9DN0 - chains A and J of the 11 polymer chains in the assembly; structure by electron microscopy, 3.10 A resolution.

[Chain A (and J)]
Name: Caveolin
Source organism: Strongylocentrotus purpuratus
Notes: chain J of this document is another copy of the same molecule, construct and numbering; everything in this record applies to it too
Reference sequence: A0A7M7T4C2 (A0A7M7T4C2_STRPU); numbering as in UniProt (aligned over 1-159)
Sequence (159 residues; numbered 1 to 159; the number before each row is that of its first residue):
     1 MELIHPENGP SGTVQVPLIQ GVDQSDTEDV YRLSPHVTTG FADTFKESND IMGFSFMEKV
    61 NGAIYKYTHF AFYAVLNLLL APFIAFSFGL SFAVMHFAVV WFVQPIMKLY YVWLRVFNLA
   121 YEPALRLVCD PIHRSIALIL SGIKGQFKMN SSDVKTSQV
Disordered / not traced: 1-28, 153-159

[Chain A / chain J interface]
Contacting residue pairs (16; chain A residue first):
  V30(A) - R126(J)
  L33(A) - L119(J)  hydrophobic
  S34(A) - R115(J)  hydrogen bond (backbone-side chain)
  S34(A) - L119(J)
  P35(A) - R115(J)  hydrogen bond (backbone-side chain)
  H36(A) - R115(J)
  T38(A) - K108(J)  hydrogen bond (backbone-side chain)
  D43(A) - K108(J)
  T44(A) - Q104(J)
  T44(A) - K108(J)
  F45(A) - V100(J)
  F45(A) - W101(J)  hydrophobic
  F45(A) - P105(J)  hydrophobic
  K46(A) - V100(J)
  K46(A) - Q104(J)  hydrogen bond (backbone-side chain)
  I51(A) - H96(J)
Other interface residues (no listed pair), chain A (15 interface residues in all): V37, F41, E47, N61
Other interface residues (no listed pair), chain J (11 interface residues in all): Y111, P123

[Overview]
The interface between chain A and chain J involves 15 residues on one side and 11 on the other, with 4
hydrogen bonds. Polar contacts include S34(A)-R115(J), P35(A)-R115(J) and T38(A)-K108(J).
Both chains are Caveolin (Strongylocentrotus purpuratus). Entry 9DN0 (CryoEM structure of the
Strongylocentrotus purpuratus caveolin complex) was determined by electron microscopy, deposited together with
9DN1.
